Entry 6EK2 (X-ray diffraction, 2.65 A resolution); this record covers chains B and I of the 4 polymer chains in the assembly.

# Chain B
Molecule: CD81 antigen
From: Homo sapiens
UniProt: P60033 (CD81_HUMAN); residues 112-201 here = UniProt positions 112-201
Amino-acid sequence (98 residues; row label = number of the first residue in the row):
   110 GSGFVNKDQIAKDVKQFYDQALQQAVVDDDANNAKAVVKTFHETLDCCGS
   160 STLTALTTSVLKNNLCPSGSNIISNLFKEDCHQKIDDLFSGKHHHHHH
Unresolved in the structure: 110-112, 202-207
Sequence notes: expression tag (110-111, 202-207)
Swiss-Prot annotation at these positions:
  - site (Important for interaction with integrin): K116, K144, K148
Disulfides: C156-C190, C157-C175

# Chain I
Molecule: Single chain fv fragment
From: Mus musculus
Amino-acid sequence (247 residues; numbered 170 to 445; 29 numbers in that range are skipped by the numbering (no residue carries them; nothing is unmodelled there); the number before each row is that of its first residue):
   170 EVQLVESGGGLVKPGGSLKLSCAASGFTFSDYYMHWVRQTPKKRLEWVAT
   220 ISDGGSYTYFLDSVKGRFTISRDNAKNKLDLQMSSLKSEDTGMYYCARDG
   270 NKYSAWFAYWGQGTLVTVS
   318 AGGGGSGGGGSGGGGSGGGGSDIQMTQSSSSFSVSLGDRVTITCKASEDI
   368 YNRLAWYQQKPGNAPRLLISGATSLETGVPSRFSGSGSGKDYTLSITSLQ
   418 TEDFATYYCQQYWSPPWTFGGGTKLEIK
Unresolved in the structure: 318-338
Disulfides: C191-C265, C361-C426

# How chain B and chain I interact
Contacting residue pairs (31):
  Q132(B) - Y202(I)  hydrogen bond
  Q132(B) - Y226(I)
  Q132(B) - Y228(I)  hydrogen bond
  Q133(B) - Y226(I)
  V135(B) - Y228(I)
  V136(B) - Y226(I)  hydrophobic
  V136(B) - Y228(I)
  T161(B) - K271(I)
  T161(B) - Y272(I)  hydrogen bond (backbone-backbone)
  L162(B) - Y202(I)
  L162(B) - K271(I)
  L162(B) - Y272(I)
  T163(B) - Y272(I)  hydrogen bond (backbone-backbone)
  T163(B) - S273(I)  hydrogen bond
  T163(B) - R370(I)  hydrogen bond (backbone-side chain)
  A164(B) - Y272(I)  hydrogen bond (backbone-backbone)
  A164(B) - A274(I)
  A164(B) - W434(I)
  L165(B) - Y228(I)
  L165(B) - Y272(I)  hydrophobic
  T166(B) - R370(I)
  T167(B) - W430(I)  hydrogen bond (side chain-backbone)
  T167(B) - S431(I)
  T167(B) - P432(I)
  K171(B) - S431(I)
  I181(B) - Y368(I)  hydrophobic
  N184(B) - Y368(I)
  N184(B) - N369(I)  hydrogen bond (backbone-side chain)
  N184(B) - S405(I)
  F186(B) - R370(I)  hydrogen bond (backbone-side chain)
  E188(B) - R370(I)  salt bridge
Interface residues without a listed pair, chain B (17 interface residues in all): L185
Interface residues without a listed pair, chain I (16 interface residues in all): N270

# Overview
Chain B and chain I form an interface of 17 and 16 residues respectively; the contacts include 10 hydrogen
bonds and 1 salt bridge. Among the polar pairs are E188(B)-R370(I), Q132(B)-Y202(I) and Q132(B)-Y228(I).
Chain B is CD81 antigen (Homo sapiens) and chain I is Single chain fv fragment (Mus musculus); the structure,
Crystal structure of human CD81 large extracellular loop in complex with single chain fv fragment 10, was
determined by X-ray diffraction, deposited together with 6EJG and 6EJM.
